Entry 9IO5 (electron microscopy, 3.20 A resolution); this record covers chains R and W of the 26 polymer chains in the assembly.

== Chain R (and W) ==
Protein: G1-ATPase subunit D
Source organism: Mycoplasma mobile 163K
Notes: chain W of this document is another copy of the same molecule, construct and numbering; everything in this record applies to it too
Reference sequence: Q6KIC8 (Q6KIC8_MYCM1); residues 1-293 here = UniProt positions 1-293
Sequence (293 residues; each row starts with the number of its first residue):
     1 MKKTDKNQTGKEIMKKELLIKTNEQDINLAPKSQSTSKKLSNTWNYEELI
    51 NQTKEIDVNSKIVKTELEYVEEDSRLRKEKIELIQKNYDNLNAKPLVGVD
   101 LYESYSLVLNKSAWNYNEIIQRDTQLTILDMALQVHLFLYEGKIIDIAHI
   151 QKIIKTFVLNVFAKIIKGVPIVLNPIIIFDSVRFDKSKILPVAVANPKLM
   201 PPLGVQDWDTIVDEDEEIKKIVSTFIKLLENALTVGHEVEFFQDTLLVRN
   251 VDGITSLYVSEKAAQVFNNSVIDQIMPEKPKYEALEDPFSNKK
Not modelled in the structure: 1-46, 54-57, 271-293 (chain W: 1-64, 291-293)

== Chain R / chain W interface ==
Contacting residue pairs - 79 pairs, chain R then chain W:
  Ile62(R) - Thr65(W)
  Ile62(R) - Leu67(W)  hydrophobic
  Glu66(R) - Thr65(W)
  Glu66(R) - Val70(W)
  Tyr69(R) - Glu71(W)  hydrogen bond
  Tyr69(R) - Ser74(W)
  Glu72(R) - Lys78(W)  salt bridge
  Asp73(R) - Ser74(W)  hydrogen bond
  Asp73(R) - Arg77(W)  salt bridge
  Asp73(R) - Lys78(W)
  Leu76(R) - Lys78(W)
  Leu76(R) - Ile81(W)
  Arg77(R) - Ile81(W)
  Arg77(R) - Ile84(W)
  Lys80(R) - Ile81(W)
  Lys80(R) - Gln85(W)
  Ile81(R) - Ile84(W)  hydrophobic
  Ile84(R) - Ile84(W)  hydrophobic
  Ile84(R) - Gln85(W)
  Ile84(R) - Tyr88(W)  hydrophobic
  Asn87(R) - Tyr88(W)  hydrogen bond
  Tyr88(R) - Tyr88(W)  hydrophobic
  Leu91(R) - Ala93(W)  hydrophobic
  Leu91(R) - Lys94(W)
  Leu91(R) - Pro95(W)
  Leu91(R) - Leu96(W)
  Asn92(R) - Leu96(W)
  Asn92(R) - Glu238(W)  hydrogen bond
  Asn92(R) - Val248(W)
  Asn92(R) - Asn250(W)
  Lys94(R) - Leu96(W)
  Lys94(R) - Gly98(W)  hydrogen bond (side chain-backbone)
  Lys94(R) - Asn250(W)
  Lys94(R) - Tyr258(W)
  Pro95(R) - Gly98(W)
  Pro95(R) - Asn250(W)
  Leu96(R) - Gly98(W)
  Leu96(R) - Val99(W)  hydrogen bond (backbone-backbone)
  Leu96(R) - Lys111(W)
  Leu96(R) - Ser112(W)
  Leu96(R) - Asn115(W)
  Leu96(R) - Ser256(W)
  Leu96(R) - Tyr258(W)  hydrophobic
  Val97(R) - Val99(W)
  Val97(R) - Tyr102(W)  hydrophobic
  Gly98(R) - Val99(W)  hydrogen bond (backbone-backbone)
  Gly98(R) - Asp100(W)  hydrogen bond (backbone-backbone)
  Val99(R) - Asp100(W)
  Val99(R) - Tyr102(W)
  Leu101(R) - Asp180(W)
  Leu101(R) - Ser181(W)
  Leu101(R) - Val182(W)  hydrophobic
  Leu101(R) - Val194(W)  hydrophobic
  Tyr102(R) - Asp180(W)  hydrogen bond
  Tyr102(R) - Pro197(W)  hydrophobic
  Tyr102(R) - Pro202(W)
  Tyr102(R) - Leu203(W)
  Leu107(R) - Tyr102(W)  hydrophobic
  Leu107(R) - Val182(W)  hydrophobic
  Val108(R) - Met200(W)  hydrophobic
  Asn110(R) - Arg183(W)  hydrogen bond (side chain-backbone)
  Lys111(R) - Asp180(W)  salt bridge
  Lys111(R) - Ser181(W)
  Ser112(R) - Leu203(W)
  Trp114(R) - Lys167(W)
  Trp114(R) - Arg183(W)
  Val182(R) - Leu199(W)
  Val182(R) - Met200(W)  hydrophobic
  Phe184(R) - Met200(W)  hydrophobic
  Val194(R) - Pro201(W)  hydrophobic
  Ala195(R) - Pro201(W)
  Asn250(R) - Gly204(W)  hydrogen bond (side chain-backbone)
  Asn250(R) - Gln206(W)
  Asp252(R) - Val205(W)
  Asp252(R) - Gln206(W)
  Asp252(R) - Asp207(W)  hydrogen bond (side chain-backbone)
  Ser256(R) - Leu203(W)
  Ser256(R) - Gly204(W)  hydrogen bond (side chain-backbone)
  Tyr258(R) - Leu203(W)  hydrophobic
Other interface residues (no listed pair), chain R (46 interface residues in all): Asn59, Thr65, Val70, Ala93, Asp100, Asn115, Val192, Val251, Ile254, Leu257
Other interface residues (no listed pair), chain W (57 interface residues in all): Asp73, Lys80, Leu91, Val97, Leu101, Arg122, Gly168, Pro170, Phe184, Ala195, Thr210, Val251, Ile254, Leu257

== In short ==
The interface between chain R and chain W involves 46 residues on one side and 57 on the other; the contacts
include 13 hydrogen bonds and 3 salt bridges. Polar contacts include Glu72(R)-Lys78(W), Asp73(R)-Arg77(W) and
Lys111(R)-Asp180(W).
Chain R and chain W are both G1-ATPase subunit D (Mycoplasma mobile 163K); the structure, Cryo-EM structure of
G1-ATPase dimer from Mycoplasma mobile gliding machinery, was determined by electron microscopy.
